PDB entry 5WE0 | X-ray diffraction, 2.30 A resolution | chains A and B of the 3 polymer chains in the assembly

== Chain A ==
Name: Protection of telomeres protein poz1
Source organism: Schizosaccharomyces pombe (strain 972 / ATCC 24843)
UniProtKB: O13852 (POZ1_SCHPO); residues 2-249 here = UniProt positions 2-249
Amino-acid sequence (249 residues; numbered 1 to 249; the number before each row is that of its first residue):
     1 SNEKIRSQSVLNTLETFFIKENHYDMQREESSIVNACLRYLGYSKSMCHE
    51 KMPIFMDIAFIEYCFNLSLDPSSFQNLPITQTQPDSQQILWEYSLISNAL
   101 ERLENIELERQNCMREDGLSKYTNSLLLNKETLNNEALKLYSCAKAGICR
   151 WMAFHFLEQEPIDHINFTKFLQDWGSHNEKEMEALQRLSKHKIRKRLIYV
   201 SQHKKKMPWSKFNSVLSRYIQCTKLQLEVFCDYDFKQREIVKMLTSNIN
Not modelled in the structure: 72-85, 117-126, 245-249
Construct notes: expression tag (1); conflict Ser120 (Val in O13852), Ser125 (Glu in O13852)
Disulfide bonds: Cys113-Cys231
Metal / ion sites: Zn2+: His49 (shared with Cys479(B), Cys482(B), His488(B) of chain B)
From the paper describing this entry:
  - Zn2+ coordination: His49
  - mutagenesis - C64D/L95R: abolished binding to Protection of telomeres protein tpz1 (chain B)
  - contacts within the chain: Leu14-Leu38 (hydrophobic contact), Leu14-Leu41 (hydrophobic contact), Leu14-Met56 (hydrophobic contact), Glu21-Gln221 (hydrogen bond)
  - mutagenesis - L14R: decreased binding to DNA-binding protein rap1
  - mutagenesis - L14R (3-fold): decreased binding to Protection of telomeres protein tpz1 (chain B)
  - mutagenesis - L14R: decreased localization to telomeres

== Chain B ==
Name: Protection of telomeres protein tpz1
Source organism: Schizosaccharomyces pombe (strain 972 / ATCC 24843)
UniProtKB: O14246 (TPZ1_SCHPO); residue numbers follow UniProt; this construct covers 476-508
Amino-acid sequence (33 residues; numbered 476 to 508; the number before each row is that of its first residue):
   476 SEACEMCRLGLPHGSFFELLRDWKKIEEFRNKS
Not modelled in the structure: 476-477, 507-508
Metal / ion sites: Zn2+: Cys479, Cys482, His488 (shared with His49(A) of chain A)
From the paper describing this entry:
  - Zn2+ coordination: Cys479, Cys482, His488
  - conformationally variable residues (side-chain flip): Trp498

== Chain A / chain B interface ==
Residue-residue contacts - 51 pairs, chain A then chain B:
  Leu11(A) with Phe491(B), hydrophobic
  Phe18(A) with Trp498(B), hydrophobic
  Tyr24(A) with Trp498(B), hydrophobic
  Met26(A) with Trp498(B); Glu502(B)
  Ser31(A) with Glu502(B), hydrogen bond
  Asn35(A) with Trp498(B); Glu502(B), hydrogen bond
  Leu38(A) with Leu494(B), hydrophobic; Trp498(B), hydrophobic
  Arg39(A) with Leu495(B)
  Leu41(A) with Phe491(B)
  Gly42(A) with Phe491(B); Phe492(B)
  Tyr43(A) with Pro487(B), hydrophobic; Leu495(B), hydrophobic
  Met47(A) with Phe491(B)
  Cys48(A) with His488(B); Gly489(B)
  His49(A) with Cys479(B); Cys482(B), hydrogen bond; His488(B)
  Glu50(A) with Phe491(B)
  Met52(A) with Ser490(B); Phe491(B), hydrophobic
  Pro53(A) with Phe491(B)
  Met56(A) with Leu494(B), hydrophobic
  Phe60(A) with Leu494(B), hydrophobic; Asp497(B); Trp498(B), hydrophobic; Ile501(B), hydrophobic
  Tyr63(A) with Trp498(B); Ile501(B), hydrophobic; Glu502(B); Arg505(B), hydrogen bond (backbone-side chain)
  Cys64(A) with Ile501(B), hydrophobic; Arg505(B), hydrogen bond (backbone-side chain)
  Asn66(A) with Arg505(B)
  Gln87(A) with Arg505(B)
  Gln88(A) with Phe504(B); Arg505(B), hydrogen bond (backbone-side chain)
  Ile89(A) with Phe504(B)
  Leu90(A) with Lys500(B); Phe504(B), hydrophobic
  Glu92(A) with Lys500(B), salt bridge
  Leu95(A) with Asp497(B); Ile501(B), hydrophobic
  Asn98(A) with Asp497(B), hydrogen bond
  Arg102(A) with Glu493(B); Leu494(B); Asp497(B), salt bridge
Also at the interface, not in a pair above, chain A (35 interface residues in all): Val34, Lys51, Ala59, Phe65, Ser94
The authors on this interface:
  - pairs named by the authors: Phe18(A)-Trp498(B) (hydrophobic contact), Tyr24(A)-Trp498(B) (hydrophobic contact), Met26(A)-Trp498(B) (hydrophobic contact), Ser31(A)-Glu502(B) (hydrogen bond), Asn35(A)-Glu502(B) (hydrogen bond), Leu38(A)-Trp498(B) (hydrophobic contact), Phe60(A)-Ile501(B), Tyr63(A)-Trp498(B) (pi stacking), Tyr63(A)-Ile501(B), Cys64(A)-Ile501(B), Glu92(A)-Lys500(B), Leu95(A)-Ile501(B), Asn98(A)-Asp497(B), Arg102(A)-Asp497(B), Arg505(B)-Tyr63(A) (backbone contact), Arg505(B)-Gln88(A) (backbone contact)
  - interface residues, chain A: Leu38(A), Leu41(A), Met47(A), Met52(A), Met56(A), Phe60(A)
  - interface residues, chain B: Phe491(B), Leu494(B), Ile501(B)

== Overview ==
35 residues of chain A face 18 of chain B across their interface; the contacts include 7 hydrogen bonds and 2
salt bridges. Among the polar pairs are Glu92(A)-Lys500(B), Arg102(A)-Asp497(B) and Ser31(A)-Glu502(B). The
paper describes hydrophobic contacts between Phe18(A) and Trp498(B), Tyr24(A) and Trp498(B) and Met26(A) and
Trp498(B) among others; hydrogen bonds between Ser31(A) and Glu502(B) and Asn35(A) and Glu502(B); contacts
between Phe60(A) and Ile501(B), Tyr63(A) and Ile501(B) and Cys64(A) and Ile501(B) among others. From the
paper: C64D/L95R of chain A abolish binding to Protection of telomeres protein tpz1 (chain B); interface
residues Leu38(A), Leu41(A) and Phe491(B) among others.
Here chain A is Protection of telomeres protein poz1 and chain B is Protection of telomeres protein tpz1, both
from Schizosaccharomyces pombe (strain 972 / ATCC 24843). Entry 5WE0 (Structural Basis for Shelterin Bridge
Assembly) was determined by X-ray diffraction, deposited together with 5WE1 and 5WE2.
